Entry 5IJN (electron microscopy, 21.40 A resolution (very low resolution: no residue pairs are listed; an interface is given only as per-side residue counts)); this record covers chains C and Q of the 26 polymer chains in the assembly.

== Chain C ==
Molecule: Nuclear pore complex protein NUP93
From: Homo sapiens
Reference sequence: Q8N1F7 (NUP93_HUMAN); numbering as in UniProt (aligned over 1-819)
Sequence (819 residues; numbered 1 to 819; the number before each row is that of its first residue):
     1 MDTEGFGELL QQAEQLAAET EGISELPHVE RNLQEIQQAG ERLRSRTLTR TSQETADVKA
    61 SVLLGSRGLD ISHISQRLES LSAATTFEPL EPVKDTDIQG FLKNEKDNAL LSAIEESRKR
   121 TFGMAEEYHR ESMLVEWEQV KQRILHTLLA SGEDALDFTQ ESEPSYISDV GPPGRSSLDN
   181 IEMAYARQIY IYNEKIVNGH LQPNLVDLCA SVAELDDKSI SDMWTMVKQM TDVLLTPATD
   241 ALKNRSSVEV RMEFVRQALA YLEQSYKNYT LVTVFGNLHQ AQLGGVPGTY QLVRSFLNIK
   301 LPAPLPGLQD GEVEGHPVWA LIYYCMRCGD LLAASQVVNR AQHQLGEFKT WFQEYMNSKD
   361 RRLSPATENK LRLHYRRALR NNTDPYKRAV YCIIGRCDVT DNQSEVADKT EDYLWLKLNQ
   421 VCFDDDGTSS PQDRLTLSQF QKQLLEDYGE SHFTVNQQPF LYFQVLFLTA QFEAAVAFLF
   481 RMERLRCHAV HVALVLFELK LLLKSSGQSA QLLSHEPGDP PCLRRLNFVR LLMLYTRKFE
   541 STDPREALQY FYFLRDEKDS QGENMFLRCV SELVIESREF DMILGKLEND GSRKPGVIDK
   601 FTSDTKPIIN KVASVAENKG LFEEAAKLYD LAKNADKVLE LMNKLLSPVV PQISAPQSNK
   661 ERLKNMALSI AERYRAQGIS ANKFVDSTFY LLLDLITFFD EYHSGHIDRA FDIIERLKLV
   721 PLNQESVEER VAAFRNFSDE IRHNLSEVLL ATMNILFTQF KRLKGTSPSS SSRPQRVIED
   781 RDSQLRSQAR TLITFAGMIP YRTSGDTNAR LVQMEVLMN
Unresolved in the structure: 43-172, 235-249, 280-281, 456-458, 505-521, 766-777, 816-819
Curated features (UniProtKB/Swiss-Prot):
  - modified residue: T49 (Phosphothreonine), S52 (Phosphoserine), S66 (Phosphoserine), S72 (Phosphoserine), S75 (Phosphoserine), S80 (Phosphoserine), S430 (Phosphoserine), S767 (Phosphoserine)
  - natural variant: R388 (R388W: In NPHS12), G591 (G591V: In NPHS12), Y629 (Y629C: In NPHS12)

== Chain Q ==
Molecule: Nuclear pore complex protein NUP155
From: Homo sapiens
Reference sequence: O75694 (NU155_HUMAN); residue numbers follow UniProt; this construct covers 1-1391
Sequence (1391 residues; row label = number of the first residue in the row):
     1 MPSSLLGAAM PASTSAAALQ EALENAGRLI DRQLQEDRMY PDLSELLMVS APNNPTVSGM
    61 SDMDYPLQGP GLLSVPNLPE ISSIRRVPLP PELVEQFGHM QCNCMMGVFP PISRAWLTID
   121 SDIFMWNYED GGDLAYFDGL SETILAVGLV KPKAGIFQPH VRHLLVLATP VDIVILGLSY
   181 ANLQTGSGVL NDSLSGGMQL LPDPLYSLPT DNTYLLTITS TDNGRIFLAG KDGCLYEVAY
   241 QAEAGWFSQR CRKINHSKSS LSFLVPSLLQ FTFSEDDPIL QIAIDNSRNI LYTRSEKGVI
   301 QVYDLGQDGQ GMSRVASVSQ NAIVSAAGNI ARTIDRSVFK PIVQIAVIEN SESLDCQLLA
   361 VTHAGVRLYF STCPFRQPLA RPNTLTLVHV RLPPGFSASS TVEKPSKVHR ALYSKGILLM
   421 AASENEDNDI LWCVNHDTFP FQKPMMETQM TAGVDGHSWA LSAIDELKVD KIITPLNKDH
   481 IPITDSPVVV QQHMLPPKKF VLLSAQGSLM FHKLRPVDQL RHLLVSNVGG DGEEIERFFK
   541 LHQEDQACAT CLILACSTAA CDREVSAWAT RAFFRYGGEA QMRFPTTLPP PSNVGPILGS
   601 PVYSSSPVPS GSPYPNPSFL GTPSHGIQPP AMSTPVCALG NPATQATNMS CVTGPEIVYS
   661 GKHNGICIYF SRIMGNIWDA SLVVERIFKS GNREITAIES SVPCQLLESV LQELKGLQEF
   721 LDRNSQFAGG PLGNPNTTAK VQQRLIGFMR PENGNPQQMQ QELQRKFHEA QLSEKISLQA
   781 IQQLVRKSYQ ALALWKLLCE HQFTIIVAEL QKELQEQLKI TTFKDLVIRD KELTGALIAS
   841 LINCYIRDNA AVDGISLHLQ DICPLLYSTD DAICSKANEL LQRSRQVQNK TEKERMLRES
   901 LKEYQKISNQ VDLSNVCAQY RQVRFYEGVV ELSLTAAEKK DPQGLGLHFY KHGEPEEDIV
   961 GLQAFQERLN SYKCITDTLQ ELVNQSKAAP QSPSVPKKPG PPVLSSDPNM LSNEEAGHHF
  1021 EQMLKLSQRS KDELFSIALY NWLIQVDLAD KLLQVASPFL EPHLVRMAKV DQNRVRYMDL
  1081 LWRYYEKNRS FSNAARVLSR LADMHSTEIS LQQRLEYIAR AILSAKSSTA ISSIAADGEF
  1141 LHELEEKMEV ARIQLQIQET LQRQYSHHSS VQDAVSQLDS ELMDITKLYG EFADPFKLAE
  1201 CKLAIIHCAG YSDPILVQTL WQDIIEKELS DSVTLSSSDR MHALSLKIVL LGKIYAGTPR
  1261 FFPLDFIVQF LEQQVCTLNW DVGFVIQTMN EIGVPLPRLL EVYDQLFKSR DPFWNRMKKP
  1321 LHLLDCIHVL LIRYVENPSQ VLNCERRRFT NLCLDAVCGY LVELQSMSSS VAVQAITGNF
  1381 KSLQAKLERL H
Unresolved in the structure: 1-19, 51-57, 61, 69-71, 183-193, 206, 242-252, 262-275, 314-315, 341, 377-379, 426, 466-473, 526-533, 559-560, 585, 590-657, 685-698, 731-768, 864-870, 888-897, 959, 984-1014, 1030-1033, 1070-1075, 1106, 1126-1138, 1313-1318, 1376-1391

== Interface between chain C and chain Q ==
At this resolution (21 A) residue pairs are not listed: 6 residues of chain C and 8 of chain Q lie at the interface.

== Summary ==
The interface between chain C and chain Q involves 6 residues on one side and 8 on the other.
Here chain C is Nuclear pore complex protein NUP93 and chain Q is Nuclear pore complex protein NUP155, both
from Homo sapiens. Entry 5IJN (Composite structure of the inner ring of the human nuclear pore complex (32
copies of Nup205)) was determined by electron microscopy, deposited together with 5IJO.
